Entry 7V8U (X-ray diffraction, 2.25 A resolution); this record covers chain A.

Chain A:
Protein: Esterase
Source organism: Paenibacillus sp
Sequence (265 residues; row label = number of the first residue in the row):
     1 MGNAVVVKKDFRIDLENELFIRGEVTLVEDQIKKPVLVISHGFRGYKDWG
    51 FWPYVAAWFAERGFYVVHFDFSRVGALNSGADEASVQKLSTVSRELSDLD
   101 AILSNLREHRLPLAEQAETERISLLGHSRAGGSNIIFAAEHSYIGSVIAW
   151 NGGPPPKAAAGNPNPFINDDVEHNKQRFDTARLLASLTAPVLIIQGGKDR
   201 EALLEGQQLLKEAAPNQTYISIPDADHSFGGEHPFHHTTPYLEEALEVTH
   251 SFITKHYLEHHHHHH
Unresolved in the structure: 1-3, 262-265
Small-molecule neighbours: nitrobenzene (NBZ): Ile-193, Gln-195, Gln-207, Gln-208, Lys-211, Tyr-219, Ile-220, Ser-221
From the paper describing this entry:
  - catalytic residues: His-41 to Arg-44, Ser-128, Arg-129, Asp-199, His-227
  - binding site for sulfate ion: Phe-43, Arg-44, Ser-128, Arg-129, His-227
  - contacts within the chain: Gln-87/Asn-164 (hydrogen bond), Gln-87/Pro-163 (hydrogen bond)
  - conformationally variable residues (order/disorder transition): Arg-44
  - mutagenesis - R44F, R44K, R44S: increased catalytic activity
  - specificity-determining residues: Trp-49, Trp-52 (proposed by the authors, not directly observed)
  - mutagenesis - S128A, S128C: decreased catalytic activity
  - mutagenesis - R44G (12-fold): increased catalytic activity on fluorescein derivatives

Overview:
Bound to chain A: nitrobenzene. The paper reports catalytic residues His-41, Ser-128 and Arg-129 among others;
R44F, R44K and R44S increase catalytic activity; 6 substitutions were tested in all.
Chain A is Esterase (Paenibacillus sp); the structure, Crystal structure of PsEst3 wild-type, was determined
by X-ray diffraction together with 7V8V, 7V8W and 7V8X from the same study.
